6CIK - chains C and F of the 10 polymer chains in the assembly; structure by X-ray diffraction, 3.15 A resolution.

# Chain C
Molecule: V(D)J recombination-activating protein 1
Source organism: Mus musculus
Notes: EC 3.1.-.-, 2.3.2.27
Reference sequence: P15919 (RAG1_MOUSE); residues 384-1008 here = UniProt positions 384-1008
Amino-acid sequence (625 residues; each row starts with the number of its first residue):
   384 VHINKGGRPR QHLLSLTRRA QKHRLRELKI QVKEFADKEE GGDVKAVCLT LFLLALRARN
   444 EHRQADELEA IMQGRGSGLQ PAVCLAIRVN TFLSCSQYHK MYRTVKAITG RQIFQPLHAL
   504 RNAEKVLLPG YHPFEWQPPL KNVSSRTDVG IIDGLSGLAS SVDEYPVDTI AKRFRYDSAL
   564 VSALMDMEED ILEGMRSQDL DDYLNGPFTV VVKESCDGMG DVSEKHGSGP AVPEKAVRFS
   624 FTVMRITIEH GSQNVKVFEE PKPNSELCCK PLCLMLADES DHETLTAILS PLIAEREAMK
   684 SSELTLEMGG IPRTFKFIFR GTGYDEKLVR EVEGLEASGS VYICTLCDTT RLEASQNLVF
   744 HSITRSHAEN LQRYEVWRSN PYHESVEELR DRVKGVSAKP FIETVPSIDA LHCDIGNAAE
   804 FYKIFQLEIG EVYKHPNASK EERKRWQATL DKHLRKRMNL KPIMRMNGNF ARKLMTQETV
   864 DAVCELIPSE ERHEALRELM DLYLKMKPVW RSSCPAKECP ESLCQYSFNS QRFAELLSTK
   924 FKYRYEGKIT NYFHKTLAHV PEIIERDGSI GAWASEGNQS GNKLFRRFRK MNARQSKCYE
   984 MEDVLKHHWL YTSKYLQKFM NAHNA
Unresolved in the structure: 384-395, 609-614, 957-960, 1008
Sequence notes: engineered mutation Gln-962 (Glu in P15919)
Bound ions: Mn2+: Asp-600, Asp-708; Zn2+: Cys-727, Cys-730, His-937, His-942
Curated features (UniProtKB/Swiss-Prot):
  - DNA-binding region: Gly-389 to Gln-456 (NBD)
  - binding site (a divalent metal cation): Asp-600, Asp-708
  - site: Trp-893 (Essential for DNA hairpin formation, participates in base-stacking interactions near the cleavage site)
  - mutagenesis: Arg-391 (R391A: Defects in converting nicked products to hairpins; R391L: Impairs DNA-binding and hairpin formation while maintaining some nicking activity), Arg-393 (R393A: Impairs DNA-binding and hairpin formation while maintaining some nicking activity), Arg-401 (R401A: Allows robust hairpin activity), Arg-402 (R402A: Defects in converting nicked products to hairpins), Lys-405 (K405A: Reduced hairpin activity), His-406 (H406A: Allows robust hairpin activity), Arg-407 (R407A: Impairs DNA-binding and reduces hairpin formation without affecting nicking activity), Asn-443 (N443A: Impairs DNA-binding; when associated with A-445), His-445 (H445A: Impairs DNA-binding; when associated with A-443), Asp-546 (D546A: Loss of DNA-binding), Asp-560 (D560A: Loss of DNA-binding), Glu-597 (E597Q: Impaired cleavage), 19 further mutagenesis entries in UniProt
From the paper describing this entry:
  - binding site for Intact 12RSS substrate forward strand: Arg-848 to Arg-855
  - binding site for the 15-nt DNA strand: Ala-720 to Ile-726, Arg-848
  - catalytic residues: Asp-600, Asp-708 (citing earlier work)

# Chain F
Molecule: Intact 12RSS substrate reverse strand
Sequence (39 nucleotides; numbered 2 to 40; the number before each row is that of its first residue):
     2 GGGTTTTTGT TAAGGGCTGT ATCACTGTGT AAGACAGGC
Unresolved in the structure: 2-5

# Chain C / chain F interface
Pairs across the interface (21; chain C residue first):
  Leu-399(C) with DT9(F), phosphate contact
  Thr-400(C) with DT9(F), hydrogen bond to the phosphate
  Arg-402(C) with DT9(F), base contact
  Ala-403(C) with DT8(F), sugar contact; DT9(F), phosphate contact
  His-406(C) with DT9(F), base contact
  His-482(C) with DT21(F), salt bridge to the phosphate
  Tyr-485(C) with DG20(F), hydrogen bond to the phosphate
  Arg-486(C) with DT21(F), salt bridge to the phosphate
  Lys-489(C) with DT19(F), phosphate contact; DG20(F), salt bridge to the phosphate
  Gln-495(C) with DT19(F), phosphate contact
  His-501(C) with DT19(F), salt bridge to the phosphate
  Glu-607(C) with DT29(F), phosphate contact
  Lys-608(C) with DT29(F), phosphate contact
  Gln-978(C) with DC26(F), base contact; DT27(F), sugar contact; DG28(F), sugar contact
  Ser-979(C) with DC26(F), sugar contact; DT27(F), sugar contact
  Lys-980(C) with DT27(F), sugar contact
Other interface residues (no listed pair), chain C (18 interface residues in all): Ser-398, Pro-499

# Summary
The interface between chain C and chain F involves 18 residues on one side and 9 on the other; the contacts
include 2 hydrogen bonds and 4 salt bridges. Polar pairs include Thr-400(C)/DT9(F), Tyr-485(C)/DG20(F) and
His-482(C)/DT21(F). From the paper: catalytic residues Asp-600(C) and Asp-708(C); a binding site for the 15-nt
DNA strand at Ala-720(C) and Arg-848(C).
Here chain C is V(D)J recombination-activating protein 1 (Mus musculus) and chain F is Intact 12RSS substrate
reverse strand. Entry 6CIK (Pre-Reaction Complex, RAG1(E962Q)/2-intact/nicked 12/23RSS complex in Mn2+) was
determined by X-ray diffraction (same publication as 5ZDZ, 5ZE0, 5ZE1, 5ZE2, 6CG0, 6CIJ, 6CIL and 6CIM).
